PDB entry 7CTT | electron microscopy, 3.20 A resolution | chains A and T of the 6 polymer chains in the assembly

Chain A:
Protein: RNA-directed RNA polymerase
Source organism: Severe acute respiratory syndrome coronavirus 2
Notes: EC 2.7.7.48
Reference sequence: P0DTD1 (R1AB_SARS2); residues 1-932 here correspond to UniProt positions 4393-5324 (UniProt number = residue number + 4392)
Amino-acid sequence (932 residues; each row starts with the number of its first residue):
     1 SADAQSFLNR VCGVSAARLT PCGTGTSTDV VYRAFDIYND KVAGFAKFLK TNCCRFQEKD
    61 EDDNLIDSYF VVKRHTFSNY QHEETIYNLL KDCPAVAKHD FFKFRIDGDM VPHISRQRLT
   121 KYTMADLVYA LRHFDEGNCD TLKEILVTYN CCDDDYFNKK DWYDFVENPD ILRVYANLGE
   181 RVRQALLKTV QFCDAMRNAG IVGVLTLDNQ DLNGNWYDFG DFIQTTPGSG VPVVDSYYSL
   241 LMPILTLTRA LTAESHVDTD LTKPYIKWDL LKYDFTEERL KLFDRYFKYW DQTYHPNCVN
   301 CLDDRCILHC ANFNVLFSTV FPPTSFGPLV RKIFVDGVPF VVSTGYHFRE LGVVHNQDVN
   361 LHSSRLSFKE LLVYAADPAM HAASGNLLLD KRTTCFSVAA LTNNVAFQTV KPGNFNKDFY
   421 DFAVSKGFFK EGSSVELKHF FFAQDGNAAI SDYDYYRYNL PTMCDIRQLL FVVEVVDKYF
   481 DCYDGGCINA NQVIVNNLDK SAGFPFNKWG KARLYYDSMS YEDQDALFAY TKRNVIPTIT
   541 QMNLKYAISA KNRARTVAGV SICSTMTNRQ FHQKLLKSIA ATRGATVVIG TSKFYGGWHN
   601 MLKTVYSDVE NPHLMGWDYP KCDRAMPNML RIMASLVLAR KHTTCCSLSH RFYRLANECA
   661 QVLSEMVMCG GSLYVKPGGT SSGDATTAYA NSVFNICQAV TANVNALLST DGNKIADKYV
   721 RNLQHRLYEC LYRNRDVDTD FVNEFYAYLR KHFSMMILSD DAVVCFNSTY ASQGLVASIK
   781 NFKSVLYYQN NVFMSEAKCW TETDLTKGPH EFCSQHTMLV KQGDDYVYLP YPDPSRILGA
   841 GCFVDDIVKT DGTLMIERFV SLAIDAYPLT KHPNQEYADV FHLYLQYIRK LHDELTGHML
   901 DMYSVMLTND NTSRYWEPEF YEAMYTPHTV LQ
Unresolved in the structure: 1-30, 51-83, 101-117, 893-914, 929-932
Metal / ion sites: Zn2+ site 1: His295, Cys301, Cys306, Cys310; Zn2+ site 2: Cys487, His642, Cys645, Cys646; Mg2+ near Asp761 (its only coordinating residue here)
Small-molecule neighbours: GE6 ([[(2R,3S,4R,5R)-5-(3-aminocarbonyl-5-fluoranyl-2-oxidanylidene-pyrazin-1-yl)-3,4-bis(oxidanyl)oxolan-2-yl]methoxy-oxidanyl-phosphoryl] phosphono hydrogen phosphate): Lys545, Arg553, Arg555, Val557, Asp618, Tyr619, Lys621, Cys622, Asp623, Ser682, Gly683, Thr687, Asn691, Asp760, Lys798
Swiss-Prot annotation at these positions:
  - region: Lys545 to Arg555 (Interaction with RMP Remdesivir), Thr582 to Pro620 (RdRp Palm N-ter)
  - active site: Ser759, Asp760, Asp761
  - binding site (Mn(2+)): Asn209, Asp218
  - binding site (Zn(2+)): His295, Cys301, Cys306, Cys310, Cys487, His642, Cys645, Cys646
  - site: Gln932 (Cleavage)
What the authors report for this chain:
  - binding site for GE6: Asp623, Ser682, Asn691, Lys798
  - Mg2+ coordination: Asp761
  - catalytic residues: Asp618, Asp761 (proposed by the authors, not directly observed)
  - binding site for GE6: Arg553, Arg555 (proposed by the authors, not directly observed)
  - specificity-determining residues: Lys545 (proposed by the authors, not directly observed)
  - conformationally variable residues (side-chain flip): Asp761 (proposed by the authors, not directly observed)
  - conformationally variable residues (side-chain flip): Lys798

Chain T:
Molecule: 40-nt RNA strand
Sequence (40 nucleotides; numbered -9 to 30; the number before each row is that of its first residue; numbers below 1 keep their minus sign (C-9 is residue -9)):
    -9 CUAUCCCCAU GUGAUUUUAC UAGCUUCUUA GGAGAAUGAC
Unresolved in the structure: -9 to 8, 27-30

How chain A and chain T interact:
Contacting residue pairs (37):
  Asn496(A) with A12(T), phosphate contact; G13(T), phosphate contact
  Lys500(A) with C10(T), phosphate contact; U11(T), salt bridge to the phosphate
  Ser501(A) with A9(T), hydrogen bond to the phosphate; C10(T), hydrogen bond to the phosphate
  Asn507(A) with A9(T), hydrogen bond to the phosphate
  Gln541(A) with A9(T), phosphate contact
  Asn543(A) with A9(T), sugar contact
  Val557(A) with C10(T), base contact
  Gly559(A) with C10(T), sugar contact
  Val560(A) with C10(T), sugar contact
  Arg569(A) with U11(T), salt bridge to the phosphate; A12(T), salt bridge to the phosphate
  Lys577(A) with G13(T), salt bridge to the phosphate
  Ala580(A) with G13(T), sugar contact
  Gly590(A) with G13(T), hydrogen bond to the sugar; C14(T), sugar contact
  Ser592(A) with C14(T), hydrogen bond to the sugar; U15(T), sugar contact
  Phe594(A) with U15(T), sugar contact
  Tyr595(A) with U15(T), hydrogen bond to the phosphate; U16(T), hydrogen bond to the phosphate
  Gly683(A) with C10(T), base contact; U11(T), sugar contact
  Asp684(A) with U11(T), hydrogen bond to the sugar
  Ala685(A) with U11(T), hydrogen bond to the sugar; A12(T), sugar contact
  Tyr689(A) with A12(T), hydrogen bond to the sugar; G13(T), sugar contact
  Val860(A) with U16(T), sugar contact
  Ile864(A) with U16(T), sugar contact
  Tyr915(A) with C17(T), sugar contact
  Phe920(A) with U16(T), phosphate contact; C17(T), phosphate contact
  Met924(A) with U15(T), sugar contact; U16(T), phosphate contact
Also at the interface, not in a pair above, chain A (33 interface residues in all): Lys545, Ala558, Thr565, Ile589, Thr591, Lys593, Ser682, Thr686

In short:
33 residues of chain A and 9 residues of chain T are in contact, with 10 hydrogen bonds and 4 salt bridges.
Polar contacts include Gly590(A)-G13(T), Ser592(A)-C14(T) and Asp684(A)-U11(T). Ligands of chain A: compound
GE6. The paper reports catalytic residues Asp618(A) and Asp761(A); a binding site for GE6 at Asp623(A),
Ser682(A) and Asn691(A) among others.
Here chain A is RNA-directed RNA polymerase (Severe acute respiratory syndrome coronavirus 2) and chain T is a
40-nt RNA strand. Entry 7CTT (Cryo-EM structure of Favipiravir bound to replicating polymerase complex of
SARS-CoV-2 in the pre-catalytic state) was determined by electron microscopy.
